Entry 5NFT (X-ray diffraction, 2.30 A resolution); this record covers chains A and B.

# Chain A
Molecule: Glucocorticoid receptor
From: Homo sapiens
Reference sequence: P04150 (GCR_HUMAN); numbering as in UniProt (aligned over 500-777)
Chain sequence (280 residues; numbered 498 to 777; the number before each row is that of its first residue):
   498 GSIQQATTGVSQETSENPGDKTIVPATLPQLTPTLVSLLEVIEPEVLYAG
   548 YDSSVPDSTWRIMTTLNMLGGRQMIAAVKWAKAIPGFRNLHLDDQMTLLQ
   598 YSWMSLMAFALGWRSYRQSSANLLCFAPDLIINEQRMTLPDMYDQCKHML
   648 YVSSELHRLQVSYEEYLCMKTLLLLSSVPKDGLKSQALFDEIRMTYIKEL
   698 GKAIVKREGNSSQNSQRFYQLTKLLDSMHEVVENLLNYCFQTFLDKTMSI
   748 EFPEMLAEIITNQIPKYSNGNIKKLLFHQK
Not modelled in the structure: 498-528, 777
Differences from the reference sequence: expression tag (498-499); engineered mutation Asp517 (Asn in P04150), Met571 (Val in P04150), Ser602 (Phe in P04150), Asp638 (Cys in P04150), Ala684 (Glu in P04150), Ser712 (Trp in P04150)
Residues lining bound ligands: 8W8 (2,2,2-tris(fluoranyl)-N-[(1R,2S)-1-[1-(4-fluorophenyl)indazol-5-yl]oxy-1-(3-methoxyphenyl)propan-2-yl]ethanamide): Met560, Leu563, Asn564, Leu566, Gly567, Gln570, Trp600, Met601, Met604, Ala607, Leu608, Arg611, Cys622, Phe623, Met639, Gln642, Cys643, Met646, Leu732, Tyr735, Cys736, Thr739, Ile747, Phe749, Leu753

# Chain B
Molecule: Nuclear receptor coactivator 2
Reference sequence: Q15596 (NCOA2_HUMAN); numbering as in UniProt (aligned over 740-753)
Chain sequence (14 residues; numbered 740 to 753; the number before each row is that of its first residue):
   740 KENALLRYLLDKDD
Not modelled in the structure: 740

# How chain A and chain B interact
Pairs across the interface - 28 pairs, chain A then chain B:
  Val575(A) with Leu745(B), hydrophobic; Leu748(B), hydrophobic; Leu749(B), hydrophobic
  Lys576(A) with Asp753(B)
  Lys579(A) with Leu748(B), hydrogen bond (side chain-backbone); Leu749(B), hydrogen bond (side chain-backbone); Lys751(B), hydrogen bond (side chain-backbone); Asp753(B), salt bridge
  Arg585(A) with Leu749(B), hydrogen bond (side chain-backbone)
  Leu589(A) with Arg746(B); Leu749(B), hydrophobic; Asp750(B)
  Gln592(A) with Leu749(B)
  Met593(A) with Asn742(B); Leu745(B); Arg746(B); Leu749(B), hydrophobic
  Leu596(A) with Leu749(B), hydrophobic
  Gln597(A) with Asn742(B), hydrogen bond; Leu745(B)
  Glu751(A) with Leu744(B)
  Met752(A) with Leu744(B), hydrophobic; Leu748(B), hydrophobic
  Glu755(A) with Asn742(B); Ala743(B), hydrogen bond (side chain-backbone); Leu744(B), hydrogen bond (side chain-backbone); Leu745(B), hydrogen bond (side chain-backbone)
  Asn759(A) with Asn742(B), hydrogen bond
Interface residues without a listed pair, chain A (15 interface residues in all): Ile572, Phe584
Interface residues without a listed pair, chain B (11 interface residues in all): Glu741

# In short
Chain A and chain B form an interface of 15 and 11 residues respectively; the contacts include 9 hydrogen
bonds and 1 salt bridge. Among the polar pairs are Lys579(A)-Asp753(B), Lys579(A)-Leu748(B) and
Lys579(A)-Leu749(B). Bound to chain A: compound 8W8.
Here chain A is Glucocorticoid receptor (Homo sapiens) and chain B is Nuclear receptor coactivator 2. Entry
5NFT (Glucocorticoid Receptor in complex with AZD5423) was determined by X-ray diffraction, deposited together
with 5NFP.
